Entry 6FW7 (X-ray diffraction, 3.00 A resolution); this record covers chains B and A.

# Chain B (and A)
Protein: Flavin-dependent L-tryptophan oxidase VioA
From: Chromobacterium violaceum ATCC 12472
Notes: EC 1.4.3.23; chain A of this document is another copy of the same molecule, construct and numbering; everything in this record applies to it too
UniProt: Q9S3V1 (VIOA_CHRVO); residues 2-418 here = UniProt positions 2-418
Sequence (417 residues; row label = number of the first residue in the row):
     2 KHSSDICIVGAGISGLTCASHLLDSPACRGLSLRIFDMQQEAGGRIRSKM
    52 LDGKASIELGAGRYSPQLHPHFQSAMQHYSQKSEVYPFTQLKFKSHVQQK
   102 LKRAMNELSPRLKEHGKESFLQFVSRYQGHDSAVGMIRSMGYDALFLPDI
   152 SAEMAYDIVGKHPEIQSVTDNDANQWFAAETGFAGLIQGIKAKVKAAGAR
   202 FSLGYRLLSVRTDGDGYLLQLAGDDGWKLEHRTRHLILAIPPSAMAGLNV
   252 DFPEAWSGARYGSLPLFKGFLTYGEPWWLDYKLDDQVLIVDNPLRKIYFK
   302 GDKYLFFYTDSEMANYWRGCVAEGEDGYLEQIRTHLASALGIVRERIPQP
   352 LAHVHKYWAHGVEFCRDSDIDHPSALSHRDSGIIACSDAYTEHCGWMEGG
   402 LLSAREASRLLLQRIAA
Unresolved in the structure: 369-371 (chain A: 368-371)
Ligand contacts:
  - 4-fluorotryptophane (4FW): Arg64, Tyr143, Ala145, Ile159, His163, Leu265, Leu267, Tyr309, Val363, Cys395, Gly396, Trp397
  - FAD (flavin-adenine dinucleotide): Val10, Gly11, Ala12, Gly13, Ile14, Ser15, Gly16, Asp38, Met39, Gln40, Gly44, Gly45, Arg46, Ile47, Leu60, Gly61, Ala62, Gly63, Arg64, Tyr206, Arg207, Leu208, Ala240, Ile241, Pro242, Ala245, Leu249, Leu267, Lys269, Tyr309, Trp359, Gly362, Ser388, Asp389, Gly396, Trp397, Met398
UniProt features mapped onto this chain:
  - binding site (Mg(2+)): Gly13, Gly16, Ala240
  - binding site (FAD): Ser15, Asp38, Arg46, Arg64, Leu208, Met398
  - binding site (substrate): Arg64, His163, Tyr309
  - mutagenesis: Arg64 (R64Q/S: No activity), His163 (H163A: Almost no effect on activity; H163N: Retains 8% of wild-type activity), Lys269 (K269Q/S: Retains less than 2% of wild-type activity), Tyr309 (Y309A: Retains 5% of wild-type activity), Val363 (V363A: Retains 50% of wild-type activity; V363Q: Retains 17% of wild-type activity), Trp397 (W397A: No activity; W397Y: Retains 60% of wild-type activity)

# Chain B / chain A interface
Contacting residue pairs (25):
  Lys2(B) with Glu324(A)
  His3(B) with Glu324(A)
  Arg201(B) with Asp327(A), salt bridge
  Tyr206(B) with Arg319(A), hydrogen bond; Ala323(A)
  Asp226(B) with Arg319(A), salt bridge; Tyr358(A)
  Trp228(B) with Asn316(A); Arg319(A); Gly320(A); Tyr358(A)
  Asn316(B) with Trp228(A)
  Arg319(B) with Tyr206(A), hydrogen bond; Asp226(A), salt bridge; Trp228(A)
  Ala323(B) with His3(A); Arg35(A); Ser203(A), hydrogen bond (backbone-side chain); Tyr206(A); Leu230(A), hydrophobic
  Glu324(B) with His3(A); Arg35(A), hydrogen bond (backbone-side chain)
  Tyr358(B) with Asp226(A); Trp228(A)
  Ala360(B) with Asp226(A)
Other interface residues (no listed pair), chain B (16 interface residues in all): Arg35, Gly224, Gly320, Val322
Other interface residues (no listed pair), chain A (17 interface residues in all): Gly224, Gly227, Ala360

# In short
The interface between chain B and chain A involves 16 residues on one side and 17 on the other; the contacts
include 4 hydrogen bonds and 3 salt bridges. Among the polar pairs are Arg201(B)-Asp327(A),
Asp226(B)-Arg319(A) and Tyr206(B)-Arg319(A). Chain B binds flavin-adenine dinucleotide and
4-fluorotryptophane.
Chain B and chain A are both Flavin-dependent L-tryptophan oxidase VioA (Chromobacterium violaceum ATCC
12472); the structure, Crystal structure of L-tryptophan oxidase VioA from Chromobacterium violaceum in
complex with 4-Fluoro-L-Tryptophan, was determined by X-ray diffraction together with 6FW8, 6FW9, 6FWA and
6G2P from the same study.
